PDB entry 2O98 | X-ray diffraction, 2.70 A resolution | chains B and Q of the 4 polymer chains in the assembly

# Chain B
Name: 14-3-3-like protein C
Source organism: Nicotiana tabacum
UniProtKB: P93343 (1433C_TOBAC); numbering as in UniProt (aligned over 1-242)
Sequence (242 residues; each row starts with the number of its first residue):
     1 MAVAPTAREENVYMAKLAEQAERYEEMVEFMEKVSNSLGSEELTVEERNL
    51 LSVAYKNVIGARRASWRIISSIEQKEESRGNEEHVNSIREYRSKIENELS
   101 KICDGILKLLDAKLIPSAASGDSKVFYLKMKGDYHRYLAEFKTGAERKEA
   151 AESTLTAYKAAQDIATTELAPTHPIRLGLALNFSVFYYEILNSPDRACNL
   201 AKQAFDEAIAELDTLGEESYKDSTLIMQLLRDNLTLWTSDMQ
Unresolved in the structure: 1-3, 241-242
Small-molecule neighbours: fusicoccin (FSC): Glu19, Asn49, Leu50, Ser52, Val53, Lys56, Phe126, Lys129, Met130, Pro174, Ile175, Gly178, Lys221, Asp222, Leu225, Ile226

# Chain Q
Name: Plasma membrane H+ ATPase
Source organism: Nicotiana plumbaginifolia
Notes: fragment: C-terminal region
UniProtKB: Q40409 (Q40409_NICPL); residues 905-956 here correspond to UniProt positions 389-440 (UniProt number = residue number - 516)
Sequence (52 residues; row label = number of the first residue in the row):
   905 TNFNELNQLAEEAKRRAEIARQRELHTLKGHVESVVKLKGLDIETIQQSY
   955 DI
Unresolved in the structure: 905-906
Differences from the reference sequence: engineered mutation Asp955 (Thr439 in Q40409), Ile956 (Val440 in Q40409)
Small-molecule neighbours: fusicoccin (FSC): Gln926, His930, Ile956

# Chain B / chain Q interface
Residue-residue contacts (42):
  Lys56(B) - His930(Q)  hydrogen bond (side chain-backbone)
  Lys56(B) - Ile956(Q)  hydrogen bond (side chain-backbone)
  Gly60(B) - Leu932(Q)
  Arg63(B) - Leu932(Q)
  Arg63(B) - Asp955(Q)  salt bridge
  Ala64(B) - Leu932(Q)
  Ala64(B) - His935(Q)
  Ala64(B) - Val936(Q)  hydrophobic
  Arg67(B) - Leu932(Q)
  Arg67(B) - Gln952(Q)
  Ile68(B) - Leu945(Q)  hydrophobic
  Ser71(B) - Ile947(Q)
  Ser71(B) - Glu948(Q)
  Ser71(B) - Ile950(Q)
  Ile72(B) - Ile947(Q)  hydrophobic
  Lys75(B) - Asp946(Q)
  Lys75(B) - Glu948(Q)  salt bridge
  Lys129(B) - Ile956(Q)  hydrogen bond (side chain-backbone)
  Asp133(B) - Ile956(Q)
  Arg136(B) - Asp955(Q)  salt bridge
  Gly178(B) - Ile956(Q)
  Leu181(B) - Tyr954(Q)
  Leu181(B) - Asp955(Q)
  Leu181(B) - Ile956(Q)  hydrophobic
  Asn182(B) - Asp955(Q)
  Asn182(B) - Ile956(Q)  hydrogen bond (side chain-backbone)
  Val185(B) - Ser953(Q)
  Val185(B) - Tyr954(Q)
  Glu189(B) - Gln951(Q)
  Glu189(B) - Gln952(Q)
  Glu189(B) - Ser953(Q)  hydrogen bond
  Gln228(B) - Arg927(Q)
  Leu229(B) - Arg927(Q)
  Leu229(B) - Thr931(Q)
  Leu229(B) - Tyr954(Q)  hydrophobic
  Asp232(B) - Arg927(Q)  salt bridge
  Asp232(B) - Tyr954(Q)
  Asn233(B) - Ser953(Q)
  Asn233(B) - Tyr954(Q)  hydrogen bond (side chain-backbone)
  Leu236(B) - Lys933(Q)
  Leu236(B) - Gln952(Q)
  Trp237(B) - Ser953(Q)  hydrogen bond
Interface residues without a listed pair, chain B (26 interface residues in all): Tyr188, Leu225, Ile226
Interface residues without a listed pair, chain Q (21 interface residues in all): Gln926, Val939, Val940

# Overview
26 residues of chain B face 21 of chain Q across their interface, with 7 hydrogen bonds and 4 salt bridges.
Polar pairs include Arg63(B)-Asp955(Q), Lys75(B)-Glu948(Q) and Arg136(B)-Asp955(Q). Fusicoccin is bound
between chain B and chain Q.
Chain B is 14-3-3-like protein C (Nicotiana tabacum) and chain Q is Plasma membrane H+ ATPase (Nicotiana
plumbaginifolia); the structure, Structure of the 14-3-3 / H+-ATPase plant complex, was determined by X-ray
diffraction.
